Entry 8WCS (electron microscopy, 3.10 A resolution); this record covers chains A and G.

# Chain A
Protein: Cas13h1
Chain sequence (1111 residues; row label = number of the first residue in the row):
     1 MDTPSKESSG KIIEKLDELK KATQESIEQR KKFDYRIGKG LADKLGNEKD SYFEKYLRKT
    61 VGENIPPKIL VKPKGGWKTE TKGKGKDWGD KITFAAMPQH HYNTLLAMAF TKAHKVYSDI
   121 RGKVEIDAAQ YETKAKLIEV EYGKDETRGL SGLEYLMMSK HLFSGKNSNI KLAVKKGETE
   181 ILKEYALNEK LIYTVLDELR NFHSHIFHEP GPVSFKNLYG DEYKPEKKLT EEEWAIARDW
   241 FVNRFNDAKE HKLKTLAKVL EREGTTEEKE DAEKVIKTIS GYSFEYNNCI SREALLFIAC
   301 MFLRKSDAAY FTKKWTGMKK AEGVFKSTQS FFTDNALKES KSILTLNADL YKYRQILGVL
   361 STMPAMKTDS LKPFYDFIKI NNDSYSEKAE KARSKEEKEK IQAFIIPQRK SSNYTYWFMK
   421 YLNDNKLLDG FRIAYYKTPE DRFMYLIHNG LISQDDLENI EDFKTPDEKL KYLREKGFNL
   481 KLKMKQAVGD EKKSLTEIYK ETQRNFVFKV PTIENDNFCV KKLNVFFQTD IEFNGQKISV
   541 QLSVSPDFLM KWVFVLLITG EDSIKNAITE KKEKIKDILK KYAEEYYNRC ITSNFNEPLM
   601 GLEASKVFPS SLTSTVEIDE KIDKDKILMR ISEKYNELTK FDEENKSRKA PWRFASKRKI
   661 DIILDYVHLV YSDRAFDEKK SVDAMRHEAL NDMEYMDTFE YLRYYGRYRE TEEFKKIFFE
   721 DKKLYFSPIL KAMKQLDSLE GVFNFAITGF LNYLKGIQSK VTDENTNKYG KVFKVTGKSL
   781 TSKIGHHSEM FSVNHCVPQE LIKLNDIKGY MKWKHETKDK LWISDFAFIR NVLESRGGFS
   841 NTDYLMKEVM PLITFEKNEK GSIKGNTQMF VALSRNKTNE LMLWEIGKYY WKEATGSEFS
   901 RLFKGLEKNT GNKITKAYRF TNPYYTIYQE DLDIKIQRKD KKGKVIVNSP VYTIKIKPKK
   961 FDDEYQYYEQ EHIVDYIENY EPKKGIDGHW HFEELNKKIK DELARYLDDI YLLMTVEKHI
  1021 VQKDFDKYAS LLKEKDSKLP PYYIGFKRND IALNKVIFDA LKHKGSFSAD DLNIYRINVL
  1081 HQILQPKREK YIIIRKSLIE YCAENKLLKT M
Unresolved in the structure: 1-8, 133-147, 450-493
What the authors report for this chain:
  - binding site for 66-nt crRNA (chain G): His251, Lys258, Arg262, Tyr286, Arg292, Gly323, Tyr436, Tyr499, Trp652, Lys657, Asp692, Met693, Met696, Arg707, Lys960, Lys997, Asp1001
  - catalytic residues: Arg200, His205, Arg1076, His1081
  - conformationally variable residues (domain motion, loop rearrangement, order/disorder transition): His205, Arg648 to Phe654, Phe1025 to Asn1049, His1081
  - mutagenesis - R200A/H205A/R1076A/H1081A, K258A, Q355A, N524A, D692A/M693A/M696A, Y695A/M696A/F699A, F826A/R875A, R830A, D843A, K960A: abolished catalytic activity
  - mutagenesis - H251A, Y286A/R292A, S342A, Y351A, Y353A/L357A/W884A/W891A/F899A/S900A/R901A/F903A/I927A/Y928A/L932A/F961A, K410A, Y436A, K521A/K522A, W652A, K659A, L739A, E740A, K774A, H787A, N794A, S824A, K857A/N858A, K877A/T878A: decreased catalytic activity
  - mutagenesis - R262A, Q503A, D547A, S610A/S611A, K657A, R686A, K783A, K820A/W822A, K847A, K860A/S862A, T867A, F870A: unchanged catalytic activity

# Chain G
Molecule: 66-nt crRNA
Sequence (66 nucleotides; numbered -29 to 36; the number before each row is that of its first residue; numbers below 1 keep their minus sign (U-29 is residue -29)):
   -29 UGCUUCACGU AGGCCUUGGA GCCGUACAUG GUUGUAACAA GCCUAAGUUU GAAAGGUAAA
    31 AACAAC
Metal / ion sites: Mg2+ near A22 (its only coordinating residue here)

# Interface between chain A and chain G
Contacting residue pairs (238; chain A residue first):
  Lys32(A) - U-29(G)  base contact
  Arg36(A) - U-25(G)  salt bridge to the phosphate
  Arg36(A) - C-24(G)  salt bridge to the phosphate
  Gly38(A) - C-24(G)  phosphate contact
  Gly38(A) - A-23(G)  phosphate contact
  Gly38(A) - C-22(G)  phosphate contact
  Lys39(A) - C-24(G)  phosphate contact
  Lys39(A) - A-23(G)  hydrogen bond to the phosphate
  Lys39(A) - C-22(G)  phosphate contact
  Gly40(A) - A-23(G)  hydrogen bond to the phosphate
  Leu41(A) - C-22(G)  hydrogen bond to the phosphate
  Ala42(A) - C-22(G)  hydrogen bond to the phosphate
  Asp90(A) - C-22(G)  base contact
  Lys91(A) - C-22(G)  base contact
  Ile92(A) - C-22(G)  base contact
  Ala95(A) - G-21(G)  base contact
  Ala96(A) - C-22(G)  base contact
  Ala96(A) - G-21(G)  base contact
  Met97(A) - G-21(G)  hydrogen bond to the sugar
  Gln99(A) - A-23(G)  base contact
  His101(A) - U-29(G)  hydrogen bond to the base
  Tyr102(A) - G-28(G)  base contact
  Tyr102(A) - U-26(G)  hydrogen bond to the sugar
  Lys160(A) - U-5(G)  base contact
  Ser164(A) - C-7(G)  hydrogen bond to the sugar
  Ser164(A) - G-6(G)  sugar contact
  Gly165(A) - C-7(G)  sugar contact
  Gly165(A) - G-6(G)  phosphate contact
  Lys166(A) - C-7(G)  sugar contact
  Ser168(A) - G-6(G)  hydrogen bond to the phosphate
  Lys175(A) - G0(G)  salt bridge to the phosphate
  Asp247(A) - C-8(G)  base contact
  His251(A) - G-9(G)  salt bridge to the phosphate
  His251(A) - C-8(G)  stacking on the base
  Lys252(A) - A-10(G)  salt bridge to the phosphate
  Lys254(A) - C-8(G)  hydrogen bond to the base
  Thr255(A) - G-11(G)  sugar contact
  Thr255(A) - A-10(G)  sugar contact
  Thr255(A) - G-9(G)  phosphate contact
  Lys258(A) - G-9(G)  hydrogen bond to the sugar
  Lys258(A) - C-8(G)  salt bridge to the phosphate
  Val259(A) - G-11(G)  sugar contact
  Arg262(A) - G-12(G)  hydrogen bond to the base
  Arg262(A) - G-11(G)  sugar contact
  Thr278(A) - U-25(G)  base contact
  Tyr286(A) - C-27(G)  stacking on the base
  Ser291(A) - C-27(G)  hydrogen bond to the base
  Arg292(A) - G-28(G)  base contact
  Arg292(A) - C-27(G)  base contact
  Arg292(A) - U-26(G)  base contact
  Glu293(A) - C-27(G)  base contact
  Glu293(A) - U-26(G)  base contact
  Lys305(A) - A-10(G)  base contact
  Gly317(A) - U-25(G)  base contact
  Gly317(A) - A-23(G)  base contact
  Lys319(A) - G-18(G)  base contact
  Gly323(A) - G-11(G)  base contact
  Ser327(A) - A-10(G)  phosphate contact
  Ser330(A) - A-10(G)  hydrogen bond to the phosphate
  Asp334(A) - A-10(G)  base contact
  Lys338(A) - G-6(G)  sugar contact
  Lys338(A) - U-5(G)  base contact
  Thr368(A) - C12(G)  hydrogen bond to the phosphate
  Thr368(A) - C13(G)  phosphate contact
  Asp369(A) - C13(G)  hydrogen bond to the phosphate
  Asn382(A) - C-15(G)  hydrogen bond to the base
  Asp383(A) - C-15(G)  base contact
  Ser386(A) - C-15(G)  base contact
  Lys395(A) - G-17(G)  sugar contact
  Lys398(A) - C-16(G)  sugar contact
  Gln402(A) - C-16(G)  hydrogen bond to the phosphate
  Ile405(A) - C-15(G)  sugar contact
  Ile406(A) - C-15(G)  base contact
  Gln408(A) - C-15(G)  sugar contact
  Gln408(A) - U-14(G)  phosphate contact
  Lys410(A) - U-14(G)  salt bridge to the phosphate
  Tyr436(A) - A-4(G)  base contact
  Tyr436(A) - C-3(G)  stacking on the base
  Tyr499(A) - G0(G)  base contact
  Tyr499(A) - G1(G)  hydrogen bond to the base
  Lys500(A) - C33(G)  salt bridge to the phosphate
  Thr502(A) - G0(G)  base contact
  Gln503(A) - G0(G)  hydrogen bond to the sugar
  Gln503(A) - G1(G)  base contact
  Arg504(A) - A32(G)  salt bridge to the phosphate
  Asn505(A) - C-3(G)  base contact
  Phe506(A) - A31(G)  phosphate contact
  Phe506(A) - A32(G)  phosphate contact
  Asn517(A) - A-4(G)  hydrogen bond to the base
  Val520(A) - C-3(G)  sugar contact
  Val520(A) - A-2(G)  phosphate contact
  Lys521(A) - A-2(G)  phosphate contact
  Lys521(A) - U-1(G)  salt bridge to the phosphate
  Lys521(A) - A30(G)  phosphate contact
  Lys521(A) - A31(G)  salt bridge to the phosphate
  Lys522(A) - A-2(G)  hydrogen bond to the phosphate
  Lys522(A) - A10(G)  hydrogen bond to the sugar
  Lys522(A) - A30(G)  hydrogen bond to the sugar
  Leu523(A) - A10(G)  sugar contact
  Asn524(A) - A9(G)  hydrogen bond to the sugar
  Asn524(A) - A10(G)  sugar contact
  Gln541(A) - A31(G)  phosphate contact
  Gln541(A) - A32(G)  phosphate contact
  Ser545(A) - A9(G)  phosphate contact
  Ser545(A) - A10(G)  phosphate contact
  Pro546(A) - A10(G)  sugar contact
  Asp547(A) - G21(G)  hydrogen bond to the base
  Tyr586(A) - C8(G)  base contact
  Lys606(A) - C8(G)  hydrogen bond to the sugar
  Lys606(A) - A22(G)  phosphate contact
  Lys606(A) - A23(G)  salt bridge to the phosphate
  Val607(A) - C8(G)  sugar contact
  Pro609(A) - A7(G)  phosphate contact
  Pro609(A) - C8(G)  sugar contact
  Ser610(A) - C8(G)  hydrogen bond to the phosphate
  Ser611(A) - A6(G)  hydrogen bond to the phosphate
  Ser611(A) - A7(G)  hydrogen bond to the phosphate
  Lys626(A) - U27(G)  phosphate contact
  Met629(A) - G26(G)  hydrogen bond to the sugar
  Met629(A) - U27(G)  sugar contact
  Arg630(A) - U27(G)  phosphate contact
  Arg630(A) - A28(G)  salt bridge to the phosphate
  Glu633(A) - U27(G)  hydrogen bond to the sugar
  Glu633(A) - A28(G)  phosphate contact
  Lys649(A) - U-14(G)  hydrogen bond to the base
  Trp652(A) - G-11(G)  hydrogen bond to the phosphate
  Trp652(A) - G-9(G)  stacking on the base
  Arg653(A) - U-13(G)  salt bridge to the phosphate
  Arg653(A) - G-12(G)  salt bridge to the phosphate
  Lys657(A) - A-2(G)  hydrogen bond to the sugar
  Lys657(A) - U-1(G)  hydrogen bond to the sugar
  Arg658(A) - A-2(G)  base contact
  His668(A) - U2(G)  phosphate contact
  His668(A) - U3(G)  salt bridge to the phosphate
  Arg686(A) - U2(G)  hydrogen bond to the base
  Arg686(A) - A35(G)  base contact
  Arg686(A) - C36(G)  hydrogen bond to the sugar
  His687(A) - C36(G)  phosphate contact
  Leu690(A) - G1(G)  hydrogen bond to the sugar
  Asn691(A) - G1(G)  base contact
  Asp692(A) - G0(G)  hydrogen bond to the base
  Asp692(A) - G1(G)  base contact
  Tyr695(A) - G0(G)  sugar contact
  Tyr695(A) - G1(G)  sugar contact
  Met696(A) - G0(G)  base contact
  Arg703(A) - C-8(G)  sugar contact
  Arg703(A) - C-7(G)  salt bridge to the phosphate
  Tyr704(A) - C-8(G)  sugar contact
  Tyr704(A) - C-7(G)  phosphate contact
  Tyr704(A) - G-6(G)  hydrogen bond to the phosphate
  Tyr705(A) - C-8(G)  phosphate contact
  Gly706(A) - C-8(G)  hydrogen bond to the phosphate
  Arg707(A) - C-8(G)  base contact
  Asp737(A) - C-8(G)  phosphate contact
  Ser738(A) - G-9(G)  base contact
  Ser738(A) - C-8(G)  phosphate contact
  Leu739(A) - C-8(G)  hydrogen bond to the phosphate
  Glu740(A) - G-9(G)  base contact
  Lys771(A) - G4(G)  phosphate contact
  Lys774(A) - U3(G)  salt bridge to the phosphate
  Lys774(A) - G4(G)  salt bridge to the phosphate
  Ser779(A) - A6(G)  hydrogen bond to the phosphate
  His787(A) - U5(G)  hydrogen bond to the sugar
  His787(A) - A6(G)  salt bridge to the phosphate
  Met790(A) - A32(G)  base contact
  Met790(A) - C33(G)  sugar contact
  Phe791(A) - A6(G)  sugar contact
  Phe791(A) - C8(G)  base contact
  Asn794(A) - A31(G)  hydrogen bond to the sugar
  Asn794(A) - A32(G)  sugar contact
  His795(A) - C8(G)  base contact
  Cys796(A) - C8(G)  base contact
  Cys796(A) - A9(G)  sugar contact
  Val797(A) - A9(G)  sugar contact
  Lys820(A) - U19(G)  salt bridge to the phosphate
  Lys820(A) - U20(G)  base contact
  Leu821(A) - U20(G)  hydrogen bond to the base
  Leu821(A) - A22(G)  base contact
  Trp822(A) - A15(G)  stacking on the base
  Trp822(A) - A16(G)  base contact
  Trp822(A) - U20(G)  hydrogen bond to the base
  Trp822(A) - G21(G)  phosphate contact
  Trp822(A) - A22(G)  base contact
  Ile823(A) - U20(G)  phosphate contact
  Ile823(A) - G21(G)  phosphate contact
  Ile823(A) - A22(G)  sugar contact
  Ser824(A) - G21(G)  hydrogen bond to the phosphate
  Phe826(A) - G21(G)  base contact
  Ala827(A) - U20(G)  phosphate contact
  Ala827(A) - G21(G)  phosphate contact
  Arg830(A) - U19(G)  hydrogen bond to the phosphate
  Arg830(A) - U20(G)  salt bridge to the phosphate
  Arg830(A) - G21(G)  salt bridge to the phosphate
  Asp843(A) - U19(G)  hydrogen bond to the base
  Met846(A) - U18(G)  base contact
  Met846(A) - U19(G)  base contact
  Lys847(A) - U19(G)  hydrogen bond to the base
  Met850(A) - G17(G)  base contact
  Met850(A) - U18(G)  base contact
  Pro851(A) - G17(G)  base contact
  Ile853(A) - G17(G)  hydrogen bond to the base
  Thr854(A) - G17(G)  base contact
  Phe855(A) - G17(G)  base contact
  Asn858(A) - A15(G)  hydrogen bond to the phosphate
  Lys860(A) - A16(G)  salt bridge to the phosphate
  Ser862(A) - G17(G)  hydrogen bond to the phosphate
  Ile863(A) - G17(G)  hydrogen bond to the phosphate
  Gly865(A) - U14(G)  phosphate contact
  Gly865(A) - A15(G)  phosphate contact
  Asn866(A) - A15(G)  hydrogen bond to the phosphate
  Asn866(A) - A16(G)  sugar contact
  Thr867(A) - U14(G)  base contact
  Thr867(A) - A15(G)  phosphate contact
  Gln868(A) - C13(G)  hydrogen bond to the phosphate
  Phe870(A) - A16(G)  sugar contact
  Phe870(A) - U18(G)  sugar contact
  Val871(A) - G21(G)  sugar contact
  Ser874(A) - U19(G)  hydrogen bond to the sugar
  Ser874(A) - G21(G)  base contact
  Arg875(A) - G11(G)  phosphate contact
  Arg875(A) - C12(G)  salt bridge to the phosphate
  Arg875(A) - G21(G)  base contact
  Lys877(A) - U19(G)  base contact
  Thr878(A) - G21(G)  base contact
  Lys908(A) - U18(G)  base contact
  Arg919(A) - C-16(G)  sugar contact
  Lys959(A) - C-16(G)  hydrogen bond to the base
  Lys960(A) - G-18(G)  salt bridge to the phosphate
  Lys960(A) - G-17(G)  salt bridge to the phosphate
  Glu993(A) - G-18(G)  sugar contact
  Asn996(A) - A-19(G)  phosphate contact
  Lys997(A) - U-20(G)  hydrogen bond to the sugar
  Lys997(A) - A-19(G)  sugar contact
  Lys1000(A) - U-20(G)  sugar contact
  Lys1000(A) - A-19(G)  phosphate contact
  Asp1001(A) - G-21(G)  hydrogen bond to the base
  Asp1001(A) - U-20(G)  hydrogen bond to the sugar
  Ala1004(A) - G-21(G)  sugar contact
Also at the interface, not in a pair above, chain A (181 interface residues in all): Asp34, Ile37, Lys171, Lys314, Val324, Lys326, Lys341, Lys379, Pro407, Asn413, Arg442, Phe526, Ser543, Phe608, Arg648, Ala650, Ser656, Met685, Ala689, Met693, Thr776, His786, Pro798, Thr842, Gly861, Asn879
Also at the interface, not in a pair above, chain G (64 interface residues in all): A29, A34

# Summary
181 residues of chain A face 64 of chain G across their interface; the contacts include 63 hydrogen bonds, 27
salt bridges and 5 aromatic stacking contacts. Polar pairs include His101(A)-U-29(G), Lys254(A)-C-8(G) and
Arg262(A)-G-12(G). From the paper: catalytic residues Arg200(A), His205(A) and Arg1076(A) among others; H251A,
Y286A/R292A and S342A of chain A, among others, reduce catalytic activity; 40 substitutions were tested in
all.
Chain A is Cas13h1 and chain G is a 66-nt crRNA; the structure, Cryo-EM structure of Cas13h1-crRNA binary
complex, was determined by electron microscopy together with 8WCE from the same study.
